1HB9 - chains E and H of the 12 polymer chains in the assembly; structure by electron microscopy, 25.00 A resolution (very low resolution: no residue pairs are listed; an interface is given only as per-side residue counts).

Chain E (and H):
Protein: Bacteriophage PRD1
Organism: Bacteriophage PRD1
Notes: chain H of this document is another copy of the same molecule, construct and numbering; everything in this record applies to it too
Reference sequence: P22535 (COA3_BPPRD); residues 2-395 here correspond to UniProt positions 1-394 (UniProt number = residue number - 1)
Sequence (394 residues; each row starts with the number of its first residue):
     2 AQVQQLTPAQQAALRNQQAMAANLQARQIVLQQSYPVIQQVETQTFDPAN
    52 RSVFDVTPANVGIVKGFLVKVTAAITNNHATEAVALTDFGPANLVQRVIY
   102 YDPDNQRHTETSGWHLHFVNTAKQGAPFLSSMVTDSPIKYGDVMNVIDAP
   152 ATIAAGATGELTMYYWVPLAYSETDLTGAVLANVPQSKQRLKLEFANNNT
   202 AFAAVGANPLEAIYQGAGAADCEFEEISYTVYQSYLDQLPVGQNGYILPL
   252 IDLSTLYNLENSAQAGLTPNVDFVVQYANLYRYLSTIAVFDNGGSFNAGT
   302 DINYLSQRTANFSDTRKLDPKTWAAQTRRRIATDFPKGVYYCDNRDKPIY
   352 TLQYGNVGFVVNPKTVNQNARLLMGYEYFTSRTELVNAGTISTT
Not modelled in the structure: 2-10, 385-395

Interface between chain E and chain H:
At this resolution (25 A) residue pairs are not listed: 24 residues of chain E and 25 of chain H lie at the interface.

In short:
The interface between chain E and chain H involves 24 residues on one side and 25 on the other.
Chain E and chain H are both Bacteriophage PRD1 (Bacteriophage PRD1); the structure, quasi-atomic resolution
model of bacteriophage PRD1 wild type virion, obtained by combined cryo-EM and X-ray crystallography, was
determined by electron microscopy (same publication as 1HB5 and 1HB7).
